PDB entry 8BP8 | electron microscopy, 2.70 A resolution | chains I and J of the 31 polymer chains in the assembly

== Chain I (and J) ==
Name: Outer capsid glycoprotein VP7
Source organism: Rotavirus A
Notes: chain J of this document is another copy of the same molecule, construct and numbering; everything in this record applies to it too
Reference sequence: A0A1Q2TSM6 (A0A1Q2TSM6_9VIRU); numbering as in UniProt (aligned over 1-326)
Sequence (326 residues; row label = number of the first residue in the row):
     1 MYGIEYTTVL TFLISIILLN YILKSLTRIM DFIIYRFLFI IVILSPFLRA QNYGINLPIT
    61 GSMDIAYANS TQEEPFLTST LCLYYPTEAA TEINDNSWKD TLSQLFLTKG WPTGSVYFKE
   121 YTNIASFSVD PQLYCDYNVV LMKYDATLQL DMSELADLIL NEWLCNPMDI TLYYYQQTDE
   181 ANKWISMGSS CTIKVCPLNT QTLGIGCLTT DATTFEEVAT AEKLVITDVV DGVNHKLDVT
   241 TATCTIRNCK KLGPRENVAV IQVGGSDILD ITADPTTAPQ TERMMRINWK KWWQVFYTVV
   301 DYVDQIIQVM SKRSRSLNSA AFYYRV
Unresolved in the structure: 1-50, 66-77 (chain J: 1-50, 67-77)
Disulfide bonds: C82-C135, C165-C249, C191-C244, C196-C207
Ion coordination: Ca2+ site 1: D95 (shared with 3 residues of chain G); Ca2+ site 2: D151, E154, E222, L224; Ca2+ site 3: Q177, D228, V229, D231 (shared with 1 residue of chain H); Ca2+ site 4: G206, T214, E216 (shared with 1 residue of chain H); Ca2+ site 5: D301 (shared with 4 residues of chain G)

== How chain I and chain J interact ==
Residue-residue contacts - 59 pairs, chain I then chain J:
  Q51(I) - I55(J)  hydrogen bond (backbone-backbone)
  Q51(I) - N56(J)
  N52(I) - I55(J)  hydrogen bond (backbone-backbone)
  N52(I) - L57(J)  hydrogen bond (side chain-backbone)
  N52(I) - P58(J)
  N52(I) - I59(J)
  Y53(I) - I55(J)  hydrophobic
  G54(I) - R313(J)  hydrogen bond (backbone-side chain)
  I55(I) - Y53(J)
  I55(I) - I59(J)  hydrophobic
  N56(I) - Y53(J)
  L57(I) - Y53(J)  hydrogen bond (backbone-backbone)
  L57(I) - G54(J)
  L57(I) - L57(J)
  L57(I) - P58(J)
  L57(I) - I59(J)  hydrophobic
  P58(I) - L57(J)
  I59(I) - Q51(J)
  Y117(I) - V326(J)
  Y134(I) - Y324(J)  hydrophobic
  Y134(I) - V326(J)
  E162(I) - L317(J)
  W163(I) - L317(J)
  L164(I) - R315(J)
  L164(I) - L317(J)  hydrophobic
  C165(I) - R315(J)  hydrogen bond (backbone-side chain)
  N166(I) - R315(J)  hydrogen bond
  P167(I) - Y117(J)  hydrogen bond (backbone-side chain)
  P167(I) - Y134(J)  hydrophobic
  M168(I) - Y117(J)  hydrophobic
  D169(I) - K99(J)  salt bridge
  D169(I) - Y117(J)
  L172(I) - K99(J)
  L172(I) - D100(J)
  Y173(I) - S103(J)
  Y173(I) - T113(J)
  Y173(I) - G114(J)
  Y173(I) - V116(J)  hydrogen bond (side chain-backbone)
  Y173(I) - F118(J)
  Y175(I) - Y117(J)  hydrogen bond
  L252(I) - L317(J)  hydrophobic
  S316(I) - R325(J)  hydrogen bond (backbone-side chain)
  S319(I) - Q51(J)  hydrogen bond (side chain-backbone)
  S319(I) - N52(J)
  S319(I) - Y53(J)
  S319(I) - I55(J)
  F322(I) - R313(J)  hydrogen bond (backbone-side chain)
  F322(I) - S314(J)
  Y323(I) - Y53(J)  hydrophobic
  Y324(I) - R315(J)
  Y324(I) - L317(J)
  R325(I) - S316(J)  hydrogen bond (backbone-side chain)
  R325(I) - L317(J)  hydrogen bond (backbone-backbone)
  R325(I) - Y323(J)
  R325(I) - R325(J)
  V326(I) - L317(J)
  V326(I) - N318(J)  hydrogen bond (backbone-side chain)
  V326(I) - Y323(J)  hydrophobic
  V326(I) - R325(J)
Interface residues without a listed pair, chain I (33 interface residues in all): T80, R313, R315
Interface residues without a listed pair, chain J (33 interface residues in all): T80, C82, K119, C135, D136

== In short ==
Chain I and chain J each contribute 33 residues to their interface, with 16 hydrogen bonds and 1 salt bridge.
Polar contacts include D169(I)-K99(J), N52(I)-L57(J) and G54(I)-R313(J). The Ca2+ site 4 is built by G206(I),
T214(I) and E216(I).
Chain I and chain J are both Outer capsid glycoprotein VP7 (Rotavirus A); the structure, SPA of Trypsin
untreated Rotavirus TLP spike, was determined by electron microscopy (same publication as 8CO6 and 8COA).
